6V00 - chains A and L of the 12 polymer chains in the assembly; structure by electron microscopy, 3.10 A resolution.

Chain A:
Molecule: Potassium voltage-gated channel subfamily KQT member 1
From: Homo sapiens
UniProt: P51787 (KCNQ1_HUMAN); residue numbers follow UniProt; this construct covers 76-620
Sequence (557 residues; each row starts with the number of its first residue):
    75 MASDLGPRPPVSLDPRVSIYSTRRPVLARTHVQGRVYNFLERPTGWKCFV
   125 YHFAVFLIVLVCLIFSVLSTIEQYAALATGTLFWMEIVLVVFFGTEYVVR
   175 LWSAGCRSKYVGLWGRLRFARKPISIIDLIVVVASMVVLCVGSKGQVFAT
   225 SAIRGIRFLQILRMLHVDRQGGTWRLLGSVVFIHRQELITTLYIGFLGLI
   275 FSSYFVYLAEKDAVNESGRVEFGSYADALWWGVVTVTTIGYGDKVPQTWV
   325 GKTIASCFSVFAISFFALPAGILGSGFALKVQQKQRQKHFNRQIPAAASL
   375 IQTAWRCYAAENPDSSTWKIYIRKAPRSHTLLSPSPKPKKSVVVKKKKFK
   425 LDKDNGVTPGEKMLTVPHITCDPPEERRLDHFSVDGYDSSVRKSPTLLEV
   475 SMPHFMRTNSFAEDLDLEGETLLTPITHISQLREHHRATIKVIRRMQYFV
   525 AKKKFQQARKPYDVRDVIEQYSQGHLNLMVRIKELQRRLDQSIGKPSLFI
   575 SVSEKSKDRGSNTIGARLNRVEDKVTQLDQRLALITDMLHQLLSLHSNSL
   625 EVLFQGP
Disordered / not traced: 75-103, 219-221, 397-505, 570-631
Sequence notes: expression tag (75, 621-631)
Swiss-Prot annotation at these positions:
  - region: Met238 to Gly246 (Interaction with KCNE3), Ala370 to Tyr382 (Interaction with CALM), Lys515 to Phe529 (Interaction with CALM), Pro535 to Leu572 (Interaction with KCNE1 C-terminus), Ile588 to Leu616 (Interaction with AKAP9), Gly589 to His620 (C-terminal assembly domain (tetramerization))
  - binding site (a 1,2-diacyl-sn-glycero-3-phospho-(1D-myo-inositol-4,5-bisphosphate)): Gln244
  - modified residue (Phosphoserine): Ser407, Ser409
  - glycosylation: Asn289 (N-linked (GlcNAc...) asparagine)
  - natural variant: Tyr111 (Y111C: In LQT1; uncertain significance), Glu115 (E115G: In LQT1), Pro117 (P117L: In LQT1; uncertain significance), Cys122 (C122Y: In LQT1), Phe127 (F127L: In LQT1; uncertain significance), Val133 (V133I: In LQT1), Leu134 (L134P: In LQT1; uncertain significance), Cys136 (C136F: In LQT1), Leu137 (L137F: In LQT1; uncertain significance), Ser140 (S140G: In ATFB3), Thr144 (T144A: In LQT1; uncertain significance), Glu146 (E146K: In LQT1; uncertain significance), 154 further natural variant entries in UniProt
  - mutagenesis: Arg231 (R231A: Strongly inhibits SLC5A3 transporter activity), Val324 (V324L: Has a voltage-gated potassium channel activity. Inhibition of voltage-gated potassium channel activity by KCNE4), Lys326 (K326R: Has a voltage-gated potassium channel activity. Disrupts KCNE4-mediated voltage-gated potassium channel activity inhibition), Thr327 (T327V: Has a voltage-gated potassium channel activity. Disrupts KCNE4-mediated voltage-gated potassium channel activity inhibition), Ile328 (I328L: Has a voltage-gated potassium channel activity. Inhibition of voltage-gated potassium channel activity by KCNE4), Ser338 (S338C: Inhibits voltage-gated potassium channel activity), Phe340 (F340C: Inhibits voltage-gated potassium channel activity), Ile375 (I375D: Reduced protein expression, probably due to misfolding and proteasomal degradation. No detectable electrophysiological activity. Reduced electrophysiological activity in the presence of KCNE1), Val516 (V516D: Reduced protein expression, probably due to misfolding and proteasomal degradation. Significantly reduced electrophysiological activity ...), Lys526 (K526N: Decreased interaction with PIP2 and calmodulin/CALM in the presence of calcium. Insensitive to gating modulation by calcified CALM. Impaired IKS current ...), Lys527 (K527N: Decreased interaction with PIP2 and calmodulin/CALM in the presence of calcium. Decreased interaction with PIP2 and CALM in the presence of calcium; when associated with N-526 ...), Gly589 (G589M: No effect), 4 further mutagenesis entries in UniProt

Chain L:
Molecule: MCherry fluorescent protein, Potassium voltage-gated channel subfamily E member 3
From: Anaplasma marginale
UniProt: chimeric construct of X5DSL3, Q9Y6H6: residues -249 to -14 from X5DSL3 (X5DSL3_ANAMA) positions 1-236 (UniProt number = residue number + 250); residues 1-103 from Q9Y6H6 positions 1-103 (same numbers)
Sequence (355 residues; each row starts with the number of its first residue; numbers below 1 keep their minus sign (Gly-251 is residue -251)):
  -251 GGMVSKGEEDNMAIIKEFMRFKVHMEGSVNGHEFEIEGEGEGRPYEGTQT
  -201 AKLKVTKGGPLPFAWDILSPQFMYGSKAYVKHPADIPDYLKLSFPEGFNW
  -151 ERVMNFEDGGVVTVTQDSSLQDGEFIYKVKLRGTNFPSDGPVMQCRTMGW
  -101 EASTERMYPEDGALKGEIKQRLKLKDGGHYDAEVKTTYKAKKPVQLPGAY
   -51 NVDIKLDILSHNEDYTIVEQYERAEGRHSTGGMDELYKGSGENLYFQSSR
    -1 ATMETTNGTETWYESLHAVLKALNATLHSNLLCRPGPGLGPDNQTEERRA
    49 SLPGRDDNSYMYILFVMFLFAVTVGSLILGYTRSRKVDKRSDPYHVYIKN
    99 RVSMI
Disordered / not traced: -251 to 52, 100-103
Sequence notes: expression tag (-251 to -250); conflict Asn-153 (Lys97 in X5DSL3), Cys-107 (Lys143 in X5DSL3), Arg-106 (Lys144 in X5DSL3), Thr-98 (Ser152 in X5DSL3), Asp-49 (Asn201 in X5DSL3), Leu-43 (Thr207 in X5DSL3); linker (-13 to 0)
Swiss-Prot annotation at these positions:
  - region: Phe68 to Tyr79 (Interaction with KCNQ1)
  - glycosylation (N-linked (GlcNAc...) asparagine): Asn5, Asn22, Asn41

How chain A and chain L interact:
Residue-residue contacts (15; chain A residue first):
  Ile263(A) with Thr71(L); Ser74(L); Leu75(L), hydrophobic
  Tyr267(A) with Phe68(L), hydrophobic; Thr71(L); Val72(L), hydrophobic
  Phe270(A) with Phe68(L), hydrophobic
  Ile274(A) with Met65(L), hydrophobic
  Ala300(A) with Ser57(L); Tyr60(L); Ile61(L), hydrophobic
  Leu303(A) with Tyr60(L); Val64(L), hydrophobic
  Trp304(A) with Tyr60(L)
  Val307(A) with Tyr60(L)
Interface residues without a listed pair, chain A (14 interface residues in all): Gln260, Leu266, Leu271, Leu273, Ser298, Tyr299
Interface residues without a listed pair, chain L (12 interface residues in all): Leu67, Gly78
The authors on this interface:
  - interface residues, chain L: Thr71(L)

In short:
14 residues of chain A face 12 of chain L across their interface. UniProt lists residue binding
1,2-diacyl-sn-glycero-3-phospho-(1D-myo-inositol-4,5-bisphosphate) Gln244(A) and 16 mutagenesis sites on chain
A. The paper reports the interface residue Thr71(L).
Chain A is Potassium voltage-gated channel subfamily KQT member 1 (Homo sapiens) and chain L is MCherry
fluorescent protein, Potassium voltage-gated channel subfamily E member 3 (Anaplasma marginale); the
structure, structure of human KCNQ1-KCNE3-CaM complex, was determined by electron microscopy together with
6UZZ and 6V01 from the same study.
